PDB entry 8XCJ | electron microscopy, 2.98 A resolution | chains A and J of the 6 polymer chains in the assembly

[Chain A]
Name: Maltoporin
Source organism: Shigella sonnei
UniProt: A0A0I1R9L6 (A0A0I1R9L6_SHISO); residues 0-421 here correspond to UniProt positions 25-446 (UniProt number = residue number + 25)
Chain sequence (422 residues; numbered 0 to 421; the number before each row is that of its first residue; numbering starts at 0):
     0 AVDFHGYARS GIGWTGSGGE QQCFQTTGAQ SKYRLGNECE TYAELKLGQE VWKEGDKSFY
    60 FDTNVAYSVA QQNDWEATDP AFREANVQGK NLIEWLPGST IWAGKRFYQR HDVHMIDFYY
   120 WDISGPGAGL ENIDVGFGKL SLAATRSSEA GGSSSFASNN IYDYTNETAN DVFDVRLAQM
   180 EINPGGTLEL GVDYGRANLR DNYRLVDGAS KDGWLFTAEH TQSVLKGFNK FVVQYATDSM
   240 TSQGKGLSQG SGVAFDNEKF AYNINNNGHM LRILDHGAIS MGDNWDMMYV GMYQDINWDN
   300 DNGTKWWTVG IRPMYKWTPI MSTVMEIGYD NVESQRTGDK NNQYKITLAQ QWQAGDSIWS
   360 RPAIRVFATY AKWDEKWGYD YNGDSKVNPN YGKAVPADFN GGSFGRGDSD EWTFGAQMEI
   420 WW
Cystine bridges: Cys22-Cys38
What the authors report for this chain:
  - contacts within the chain: Asp255-Ser384 (hydrogen bond)

[Chain J]
Name: Tip attachment protein J
Source organism: Escherichia phage Lambda
UniProt: P03749 (TIPJ_LAMBD); numbering as in UniProt (aligned over 713-1132)
Chain sequence (420 residues; numbered 713 to 1132; the number before each row is that of its first residue):
   713 APAAPSRIEL TPGYFQITAT PHLAVYDPTV QFEFWFSEKQ IADIRQVETS TRYLGTALYW
   773 IAASINIKPG HDYYFYIRSV NTVGKSAFVE AVGRASDDAE GYLDFFKGKI TESHLGKELL
   833 EKVELTEDNA SRLEEFSKEW KDASDKWNAM WAVKIEQTKD GKHYVAGIGL SMEDTEEGKL
   893 SQFLVAANRI AFIDPANGNE TPMFVAQGNQ IFMNDVFLKR LTAPTITSGG NPPAFSLTPD
   953 GKLTAKNADI SGSVNANSGT LSNVTIAENC TINGTLRAEK IVGDIVKAAS AAFPRQRESS
  1013 VDWPSGTRTV TVTDDHPFDR QIVVLPLTFR GSKRTVSGRT TYSMCYLKVL MNGAVIYDGA
  1073 ANEAVQVFSR IVDMPAGRGN VILTFTLTST RHSADIPPYT FASDVQVMVI KKQALGISVV

[Interface between chain A and chain J]
Pairs across the interface (19):
  Asn256(A) with Arg1046(J)
  Glu257(A) with Tyr1111(J)
  Asp379(A) with Ser1012(J)
  Tyr380(A) with Arg1046(J), hydrogen bond (backbone-side chain)
  Asn381(A) with Val1013(J); Arg1046(J); Pro1109(J)
  Asp383(A) with Tyr1111(J), hydrogen bond
  Val386(A) with Ser1012(J)
  Asn387(A) with Ser1012(J), hydrogen bond; Val1013(J)
  Phe398(A) with Ser1011(J), hydrogen bond (backbone-side chain)
  Asn399(A) with Ser1011(J), hydrogen bond (backbone-backbone)
  Gly400(A) with Glu1010(J)
  Gly401(A) with Glu1010(J); Ser1011(J), hydrogen bond (backbone-side chain)
  Ser402(A) with Asp1107(J), hydrogen bond
  Phe403(A) with Ser1011(J)
  Gly404(A) with Asp1107(J)
Also at the interface, not in a pair above, chain A (18 interface residues in all): Gly382, Pro388, Asn389
Also at the interface, not in a pair above, chain J (10 interface residues in all): Ala1106, Ile1108

[Summary]
The interface between chain A and chain J involves 18 residues on one side and 10 on the other, with 7
hydrogen bonds. Polar contacts include Tyr380(A)-Arg1046(J), Asp383(A)-Tyr1111(J) and Asn387(A)-Ser1012(J).
From the paper: contacts within the chain involving Asp255(A) and Ser384(A).
Chain A is Maltoporin (Shigella sonnei) and chain J is Tip attachment protein J (Escherichia phage Lambda);
the structure, Open State of central tail fiber of bacteriophage lambda upon binding to LamB (gpJ713-LamB
complex), was determined by electron microscopy (same publication as 8XCG, 8XCI and 8XCK).
